PDB entry 7YX9 | X-ray diffraction, 1.76 A resolution | chains A and B of the 3 polymer chains in the assembly

[Chain A]
Molecule: HLA class II histocompatibility antigen, DR alpha chain
Organism: Homo sapiens
Reference sequence: P01903 (DRA_HUMAN); residues 1-191 here correspond to UniProt positions 26-216 (UniProt number = residue number + 25)
Sequence (192 residues; numbered 1 to 192; the number before each row is that of its first residue):
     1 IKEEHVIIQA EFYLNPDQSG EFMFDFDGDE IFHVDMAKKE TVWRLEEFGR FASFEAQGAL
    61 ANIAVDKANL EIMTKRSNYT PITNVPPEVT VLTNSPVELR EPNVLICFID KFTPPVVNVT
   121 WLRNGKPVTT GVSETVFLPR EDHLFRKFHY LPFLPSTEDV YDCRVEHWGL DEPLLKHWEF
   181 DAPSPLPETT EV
Not modelled in the structure: 1-2, 182-192
Construct notes: expression tag (192)
UniProt features mapped onto this chain:
  - region: Glu179 to Glu191 (Connecting peptide)
  - site: Gln9 (Self- and pathogen-derived peptide antigen), Gly49 (Self-peptide antigen), Phe51 (Self- and pathogen-derived peptide antigen), Ala52 (Self-peptide antigen), Ser53 (Self- and pathogen-derived peptide antigen), Glu55 (Pathogen-derived peptide antigen), Asn62 (Self- and pathogen-derived peptide antigen), Asn69 (Pathogen-derived peptide antigen), Arg76 (Self- and pathogen-derived peptide antigen)
  - glycosylation (N-linked (GlcNAc...) asparagine): Asn78, Asn118
Disulfides: Cys107-Cys163
From the paper describing this entry:
  - mutagenesis - N62A, N69A, R76A: decreased stability in response to thermal stability

[Chain B]
Molecule: MHC class II antigen
Organism: Homo sapiens
Reference sequence: A0A4E9DJJ3 (A0A4E9DJJ3_HUMAN); residues 34-231 here correspond to UniProt positions 30-227 (UniProt number = residue number - 4)
Sequence (217 residues; numbered 16 to 232; the number before each row is that of its first residue):
    16 GNSGGGSLVP RGSGGGGSGD TRPRFLWQLK FECHFFNGTE RVRLLERCIY NQEESVRFDS
    76 DVGEYRAVTE LGRPDAEYWN SQKDLLEQRR AAVDTYCRHN YGAVESFTVQ RRVEPKVTVY
   136 PSKTQPLQHH NLLVCSVSGF YPGSIEVRWF RNGQEEKAGV VSTGLIQNGD WTFQTLVMLE
   196 TVPRSGEVYT CQVEHPSVTS PLTVEWRARS ESAQSKV
Not modelled in the structure: 16-30, 224-232
Construct notes: expression tag (16-33, 232)
Disulfides: Cys48-Cys112, Cys150-Cys206

[Interface between chain A and chain B]
Residue-residue contacts - 127 pairs, chain A then chain B:
  Glu3(A) - His49(B)  salt bridge
  Glu3(A) - Phe50(B)
  Glu3(A) - Phe51(B)
  Glu4(A) - Phe50(B)  hydrogen bond (backbone-backbone)
  Glu4(A) - Asn52(B)  hydrogen bond (side chain-backbone)
  Glu4(A) - Gly53(B)  hydrogen bond (side chain-backbone)
  Glu4(A) - Tyr116(B)  hydrogen bond
  His5(A) - Cys48(B)
  His5(A) - His49(B)
  His5(A) - Phe50(B)  hydrogen bond (backbone-backbone)
  His5(A) - Val124(B)
  Val6(A) - Cys48(B)
  Val6(A) - His49(B)
  Ile7(A) - Phe46(B)
  Ile7(A) - Glu47(B)
  Ile7(A) - Cys48(B)  hydrogen bond (backbone-backbone)
  Ile7(A) - Phe50(B)  hydrophobic
  Ile7(A) - Val119(B)  hydrophobic
  Ile8(A) - Phe46(B)
  Ile8(A) - Glu47(B)
  Gln9(A) - Leu44(B)
  Gln9(A) - Lys45(B)
  Gln9(A) - Phe46(B)  hydrogen bond (backbone-backbone)
  Gln9(A) - Tyr111(B)  hydrogen bond
  Ala10(A) - Leu44(B)
  Glu11(A) - Gln43(B)
  Glu11(A) - Leu44(B)  hydrogen bond (backbone-backbone)
  Phe12(A) - Trp42(B)
  Phe12(A) - Gln43(B)
  Tyr13(A) - Phe40(B)
  Tyr13(A) - Leu41(B)
  Tyr13(A) - Trp42(B)  hydrogen bond (backbone-backbone)
  Leu14(A) - Arg39(B)
  Leu14(A) - Phe40(B)
  Leu14(A) - Leu41(B)  hydrophobic
  Asn15(A) - Arg39(B)
  Asn15(A) - Phe40(B)  hydrogen bond (backbone-backbone)
  Pro16(A) - Arg37(B)
  Pro16(A) - Pro38(B)
  Pro16(A) - Arg39(B)
  Asp17(A) - Arg39(B)  salt bridge
  Phe24(A) - Tyr111(B)
  Phe24(A) - Asn115(B)
  Phe26(A) - Thr123(B)
  Phe26(A) - Val124(B)
  Phe26(A) - Tyr156(B)
  Phe26(A) - Trp186(B)  hydrophobic
  Asp27(A) - Gln182(B)
  Gly28(A) - Gln182(B)
  Asp29(A) - Tyr156(B)
  Asp29(A) - Gln182(B)  hydrogen bond
  Asp29(A) - Trp186(B)  hydrogen bond (side chain-backbone)
  Glu30(A) - Trp186(B)  hydrogen bond (backbone-side chain)
  Arg44(A) - Gly184(B)  hydrogen bond (side chain-backbone)
  Arg44(A) - Asp185(B)
  Arg44(A) - Trp186(B)
  Leu45(A) - Arg126(B)
  Leu45(A) - Asp185(B)
  Leu45(A) - Trp186(B)  hydrophobic
  Phe48(A) - Phe122(B)  hydrophobic
  Phe48(A) - Trp186(B)
  Phe51(A) - Phe122(B)  hydrophobic
  Ala52(A) - Phe122(B)  hydrophobic
  Asp66(A) - Trp42(B)
  Asp66(A) - Leu44(B)
  Asn69(A) - Trp42(B)
  Leu70(A) - Phe40(B)
  Leu70(A) - Leu41(B)
  Leu70(A) - Trp42(B)  hydrophobic
  Leu70(A) - Tyr65(B)  hydrophobic
  Met73(A) - Trp42(B)  hydrophobic
  Met73(A) - Tyr65(B)  hydrophobic
  Met73(A) - Leu86(B)  hydrophobic
  Thr74(A) - Phe40(B)
  Thr74(A) - Tyr65(B)
  Arg76(A) - Leu86(B)  hydrogen bond (side chain-backbone)
  Arg76(A) - Pro89(B)
  Arg76(A) - Asp90(B)  salt bridge
  Ser77(A) - Tyr65(B)  hydrogen bond
  Tyr79(A) - Phe40(B)
  Thr80(A) - Phe40(B)
  Thr80(A) - Tyr65(B)  hydrogen bond (backbone-side chain)
  Thr80(A) - Asn66(B)  hydrogen bond (backbone-side chain)
  Pro81(A) - Pro38(B)  hydrophobic
  Pro81(A) - Arg39(B)
  Pro81(A) - Phe40(B)  hydrophobic
  Pro81(A) - Asn66(B)
  Ile82(A) - Arg39(B)  hydrogen bond (backbone-backbone)
  Ile82(A) - Leu41(B)  hydrophobic
  Ile82(A) - Asn66(B)
  Val85(A) - Gln67(B)
  Leu92(A) - Ile181(B)  hydrophobic
  Leu92(A) - Gln189(B)
  Thr93(A) - Gln189(B)  hydrogen bond (backbone-side chain)
  Asn94(A) - Ser153(B)
  Asn94(A) - Gln189(B)
  Pro96(A) - Ser151(B)
  Ile106(A) - Asn183(B)
  Thr113(A) - Leu41(B)
  Thr113(A) - Gln67(B)
  Pro115(A) - Leu41(B)
  Val116(A) - Gly31(B)  hydrogen bond (backbone-backbone)
  Asn118(A) - Gly31(B)
  Asn118(A) - Gly32(B)
  Arg140(A) - Lys45(B)  hydrogen bond (backbone-side chain)
  Asp142(A) - Gln67(B)  hydrogen bond (backbone-side chain)
  His143(A) - Gln43(B)  hydrogen bond (backbone-side chain)
  His143(A) - Lys45(B)  hydrogen bond
  His143(A) - Arg62(B)
  His143(A) - Ile64(B)
  His143(A) - Gln67(B)
  Leu144(A) - Gln67(B)
  Phe145(A) - Leu41(B)  hydrophobic
  Phe145(A) - Gln43(B)
  Arg146(A) - Gln182(B)
  Phe148(A) - Gln182(B)
  Phe148(A) - Asn183(B)
  Phe148(A) - Gly184(B)
  Tyr150(A) - Asn183(B)  hydrogen bond (side chain-backbone)
  Tyr150(A) - Gly184(B)
  Tyr150(A) - Asp185(B)
  Glu166(A) - Gly31(B)  hydrogen bond (backbone-backbone)
  His167(A) - Gly31(B)
  Trp168(A) - Gly31(B)
  Trp168(A) - Gly32(B)  hydrogen bond (side chain-backbone)
  Trp168(A) - Asp35(B)
  Trp168(A) - Arg39(B)
Also at the interface, not in a pair above, chain A (64 interface residues in all): Ile31, Glu47, Ser95, Val117, Thr135, Pro139
Also at the interface, not in a pair above, chain B (53 interface residues in all): Ser33, Glu69, Ala118, Ser121, Thr133, Tyr135, Phe188

[In short]
64 residues of chain A and 53 residues of chain B are in contact, with 29 hydrogen bonds and 3 salt bridges.
Polar contacts include Glu3(A)-His49(B), Asp17(A)-Arg39(B) and Arg76(A)-Asp90(B). From the paper: N62A, N69A
and R76A of chain A reduce stability in response to thermal stability.
Chain A is HLA class II histocompatibility antigen, DR alpha chain and chain B is MHC class II antigen, both
from Homo sapiens; the structure, MHC-II dynamics are maintained in HLA-DR allotypes to ensure catalyzed
peptide exchange, was determined by X-ray diffraction together with 7Z0Q and 7YXB from the same study.
